Entry 8R80 (X-ray diffraction, 4.03 A resolution (low resolution: residue-level contacts below are approximate; hydrogen-bond / salt-bridge calls are withheld)); this record covers chains H and R of the 4 polymer chains in the assembly.

Chain H:
Molecule: XBB-9 Fab heavy chain
From: Homo sapiens
Notes: antibody fragment or engineered binder
Sequence (224 residues; each row starts with the number of its first residue):
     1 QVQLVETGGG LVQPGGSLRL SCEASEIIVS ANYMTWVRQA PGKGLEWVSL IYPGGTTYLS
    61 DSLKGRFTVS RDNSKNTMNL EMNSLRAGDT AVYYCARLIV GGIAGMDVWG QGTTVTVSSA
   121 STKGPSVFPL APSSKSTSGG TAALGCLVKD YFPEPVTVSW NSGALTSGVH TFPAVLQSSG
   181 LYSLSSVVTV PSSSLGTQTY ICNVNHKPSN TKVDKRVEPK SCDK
Unresolved in the structure: 1, 222-224
Disulfide bonds: Cys22-Cys95, Cys146-Cys202

Chain R:
Molecule: Spike protein S1
From: Severe acute respiratory syndrome coronavirus 2
UniProt: P0DTC2 (SPIKE_SARS2); residue numbers follow UniProt; this construct covers 333-526
Sequence (202 residues; each row starts with the number of its first residue):
   327 HHHHHHTNLC PFGEVFNATR FASVYAWNRK RISNCVADYS VLYNSASFST FKCYGVSPTK
   387 LNDLCFTNVY ADSFVIRGDE VRQIAPGQTG KIADYNYKLP DDFTGCVIAW NSNNLDSKVG
   447 GNYNYRYRLF RKSNLKPFER DISTEIYQAG SKPCNGVEGF NCYFPLQSYG FQPTNGVGYQ
   507 PYRVVVLSFE LLHAPATVCG KK
Unresolved in the structure: 327-332, 519-528
Differences from the reference sequence: expression tag (327-332, 527-528); variant Arg452 (Leu in P0DTC2), Lys478 (Thr in P0DTC2)
Swiss-Prot annotation at these positions:
  - region: Arg403 to Asp405 (Integrin-binding motif), Asn448 to Tyr451, Tyr453 to Phe456 (Immunodominant HLA epitope recognized by the CD8+)
  - glycosylation: Asn343 (N-linked (GlcNAc...) (complex) asparagine)
Disulfide bonds: Cys336-Cys361, Cys379-Cys432, Cys480-Cys488

How chain H and chain R interact:
Contacting residue pairs - 40 pairs, chain H then chain R:
  Glu26(H) - Gly476(R)
  Glu26(H) - Ser477(R)
  Glu26(H) - Lys478(R)
  Glu26(H) - Asn487(R)
  Ile27(H) - Ala475(R)
  Ile27(H) - Gly476(R)
  Ile27(H) - Ser477(R)
  Ile27(H) - Asn487(R)
  Ile28(H) - Gln474(R)
  Ile28(H) - Ala475(R)
  Ile28(H) - Gly476(R)
  Ile28(H) - Ser477(R)
  Ala31(H) - Tyr473(R)
  Asn32(H) - Ala475(R)
  Tyr33(H) - Tyr421(R)
  Tyr33(H) - Leu455(R)
  Tyr33(H) - Phe456(R)
  Tyr52(H) - Lys417(R)
  Tyr52(H) - Tyr421(R)
  Pro53(H) - Tyr421(R)
  Pro53(H) - Arg457(R)
  Pro53(H) - Lys458(R)
  Pro53(H) - Tyr473(R)
  Gly54(H) - Tyr421(R)
  Gly54(H) - Lys458(R)
  Gly54(H) - Asn460(R)
  Thr56(H) - Thr415(R)
  Thr56(H) - Asp420(R)
  Thr56(H) - Asn460(R)
  Tyr58(H) - Thr415(R)
  Tyr58(H) - Gly416(R)
  Arg97(H) - Asn487(R)
  Arg97(H) - Tyr489(R)
  Val100(H) - Leu455(R)
  Gly101(H) - Leu455(R)
  Ile103(H) - Phe456(R)
  Ile103(H) - Tyr489(R)
  Ile103(H) - Gln493(R)
  Met106(H) - Phe456(R)
  Met106(H) - Tyr489(R)
Also at the interface, not in a pair above, chain H (17 interface residues in all): Val2
Also at the interface, not in a pair above, chain R (21 interface residues in all): Ser459, Phe486
Interface features reported in the paper:
  - residue pairs: Asn32(H)-Ala475(R) (hydrogen bond)
  - epitope / paratope residues, chain H: Asn32(H)
  - epitope / paratope residues, chain R: Asn460(R)

In short:
Chain H and chain R form an interface of 17 and 21 residues respectively. The authors report a hydrogen bond
between Asn32(H) and Ala475(R). From the paper: epitope/paratope residues Asn32(H) and Asn460(R).
Here chain H is XBB-9 Fab heavy chain (Homo sapiens) and chain R is Spike protein S1 (Severe acute respiratory
syndrome coronavirus 2). Entry 8R80 (SARS-CoV-2 Delta RBD in complex with XBB-9 Fab and an anti-Fab nanobody)
was determined by X-ray diffraction, deposited together with 8QRG, 8QSQ and 8QTD.
